Entry 3NDH (X-ray diffraction, 1.30 A resolution); this record covers chains B and D of the 4 polymer chains in the assembly.

== Chain B ==
Molecule: restriction endonuclease THAI
Organism: Thermoplasma acidophilum
UniProtKB: Q9HJY3 (Q9HJY3_THEAC); residues 2-216 here = UniProt positions 2-216
Sequence (225 residues; each row starts with the number of its first residue; numbers below 1 keep their minus sign (Met-8 is residue -8)):
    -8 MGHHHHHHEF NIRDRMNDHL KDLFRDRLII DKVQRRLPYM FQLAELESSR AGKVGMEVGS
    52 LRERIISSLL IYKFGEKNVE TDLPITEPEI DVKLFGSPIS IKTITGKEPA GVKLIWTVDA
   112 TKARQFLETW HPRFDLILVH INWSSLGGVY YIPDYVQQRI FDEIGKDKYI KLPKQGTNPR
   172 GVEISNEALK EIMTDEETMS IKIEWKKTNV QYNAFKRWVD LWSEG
Disordered / not traced: -8 to 8
Differences from the reference sequence: expression tag (-8 to 1)
From the paper describing this entry:
  - catalytic residues: Glu54, Asp82, Lys93
  - binding site for the 11-nt DNA strand: Met47, Glu48, Lys104, Trp107, Asn169, Arg171
  - catalytic residues: Trp107 (proposed by the authors, not directly observed)
  - binding site for the 11-nt DNA strand (chain D): Asn169
  - mutagenesis - M47A, K93A: decreased catalytic activity
  - mutagenesis - E54A, D82A, W107A, R171A: abolished catalytic activity
  - mutagenesis - E80A, S91A: unchanged catalytic activity
  - specificity-determining residues: Arg171
  - specificity-determining residues: Trp107 (proposed by the authors, not directly observed)

== Chain D ==
Molecule: 11-nt DNA strand
Sequence (11 nucleotides; numbered 1 to 11; the number before each row is that of its first residue):
     1 CCATCGCGTA C
Disordered / not traced: 1

== Interface between chain B and chain D ==
Contacting residue pairs (44; chain B residue first):
  Lys44(B) - DA10(D)  phosphate contact
  Lys44(B) - DC11(D)  salt bridge to the phosphate
  Val45(B) - DT9(D)  sugar contact
  Val45(B) - DA10(D)  hydrogen bond to the phosphate
  Met47(B) - DG6(D)  base contact
  Met47(B) - DC7(D)  sugar contact
  Met47(B) - DG8(D)  base contact
  Glu48(B) - DG6(D)  hydrogen bond to the base
  Glu48(B) - DC7(D)  hydrogen bond to the base
  Gly50(B) - DC7(D)  phosphate contact
  Ser51(B) - DC7(D)  hydrogen bond to the sugar
  Arg53(B) - DG8(D)  phosphate contact
  Arg53(B) - DT9(D)  salt bridge to the phosphate
  Glu54(B) - DC7(D)  phosphate contact
  Ile76(B) - DG6(D)  sugar contact
  Thr77(B) - DC5(D)  base contact
  Thr77(B) - DG6(D)  sugar contact
  Glu78(B) - DG6(D)  sugar contact
  Pro79(B) - DC5(D)  phosphate contact
  Pro79(B) - DG6(D)  phosphate contact
  Glu80(B) - DG6(D)  phosphate contact
  Asp82(B) - DC7(D)  phosphate contact
  Lys93(B) - DG8(D)  phosphate contact
  Thr94(B) - DG8(D)  hydrogen bond to the phosphate
  Ile95(B) - DG8(D)  sugar contact
  Ile95(B) - DT9(D)  phosphate contact
  Thr96(B) - DT9(D)  hydrogen bond to the phosphate
  Lys104(B) - DG8(D)  hydrogen bond to the base
  Ile106(B) - DG6(D)  phosphate contact
  Trp107(B) - DG6(D)  hydrogen bond to the phosphate
  Trp107(B) - DC7(D)  hydrogen bond to the phosphate
  Trp107(B) - DG8(D)  phosphate contact
  Lys113(B) - DT4(D)  salt bridge to the phosphate
  Lys113(B) - DC5(D)  salt bridge to the phosphate
  Lys165(B) - DC2(D)  hydrogen bond to the phosphate
  Lys165(B) - DA3(D)  salt bridge to the phosphate
  Thr168(B) - DA3(D)  phosphate contact
  Thr168(B) - DT4(D)  phosphate contact
  Asn169(B) - DT4(D)  hydrogen bond to the phosphate
  Asn169(B) - DC5(D)  hydrogen bond to the base
  Pro170(B) - DC5(D)  base contact
  Arg171(B) - DC5(D)  base contact
  Arg171(B) - DG6(D)  hydrogen bond to the base
  Arg171(B) - DG8(D)  base contact
Other interface residues (no listed pair), chain B (31 interface residues in all): Gly43, Gly46, Val49, Ile92

== Overview ==
31 residues of chain B face 10 of chain D across their interface; the contacts include 13 hydrogen bonds and 5
salt bridges. Among the polar pairs are Glu48(B)-DG6(D), Glu48(B)-DC7(D) and Lys104(B)-DG8(D). The paper
reports catalytic residues Glu54(B), Asp82(B) and Lys93(B) among others; E54A, D82A and W107A of chain B,
among others, abolish catalytic activity; 8 substitutions were tested in all.
Chain B is restriction endonuclease THAI (Thermoplasma acidophilum) and chain D is an 11-nt DNA strand; the
structure, Restriction endonuclease in complex with substrate DNA, was determined by X-ray diffraction.
